Entry 8UGS (electron microscopy, 3.20 A resolution); this record covers chains A and B of the 4 polymer chains in the assembly.

[Chain A]
Molecule: Rod cGMP-specific 3', 5'-cyclic phosphodiesterase subunit alpha
Source organism: Bos taurus
Notes: EC 3.1.4.35
UniProtKB: P11541 (PDE6A_BOVIN); numbering as in UniProt (aligned over 1-859)
Sequence (859 residues; row label = number of the first residue in the row):
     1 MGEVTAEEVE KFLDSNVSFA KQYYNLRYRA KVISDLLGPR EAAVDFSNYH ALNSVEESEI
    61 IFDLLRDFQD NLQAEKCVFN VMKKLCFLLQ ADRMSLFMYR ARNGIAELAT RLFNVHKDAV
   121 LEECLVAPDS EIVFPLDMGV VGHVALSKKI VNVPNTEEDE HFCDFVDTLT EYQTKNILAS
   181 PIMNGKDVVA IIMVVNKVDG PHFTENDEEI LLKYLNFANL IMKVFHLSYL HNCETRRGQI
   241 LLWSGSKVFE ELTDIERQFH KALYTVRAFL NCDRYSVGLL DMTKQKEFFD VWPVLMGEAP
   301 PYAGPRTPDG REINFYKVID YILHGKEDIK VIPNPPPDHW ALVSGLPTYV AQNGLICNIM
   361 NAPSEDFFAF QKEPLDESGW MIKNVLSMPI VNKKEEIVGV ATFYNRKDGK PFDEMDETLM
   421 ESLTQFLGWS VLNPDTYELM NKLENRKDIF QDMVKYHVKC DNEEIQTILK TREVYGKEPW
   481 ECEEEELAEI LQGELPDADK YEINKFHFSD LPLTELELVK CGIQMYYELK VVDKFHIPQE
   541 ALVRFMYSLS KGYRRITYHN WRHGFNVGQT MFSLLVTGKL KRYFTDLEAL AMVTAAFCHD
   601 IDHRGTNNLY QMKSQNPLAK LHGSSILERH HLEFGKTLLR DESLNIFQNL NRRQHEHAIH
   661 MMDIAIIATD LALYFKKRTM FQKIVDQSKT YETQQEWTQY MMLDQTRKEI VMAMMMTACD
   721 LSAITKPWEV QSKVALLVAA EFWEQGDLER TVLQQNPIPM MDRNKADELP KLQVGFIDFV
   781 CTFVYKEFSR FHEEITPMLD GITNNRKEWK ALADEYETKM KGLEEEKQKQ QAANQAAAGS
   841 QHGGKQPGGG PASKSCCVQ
Unresolved in the structure: 1-6, 823-859
Metal / ion sites: Zn2+: His563, His599, Asp600, Asp720 (together with cyclic guanosine monophosphate); Mg2+: Asp600 (together with cyclic guanosine monophosphate)
Residues lining bound ligands:
  - cyclic guanosine monophosphate (PCG), molecule 1: Arg93, Met94, Ser95, Phe97, Phe113, Asn114, Phe134, Gly139, Val140, Val141, His161, Phe162, Cys163, Val166, Asp167, Thr170, Tyr172, Thr174, Ile177, Met193, Val195
  - cyclic guanosine monophosphate (PCG), molecule 2: His559, His563, Asp600, His603, Thr669, Leu671, Asp720, Leu721, Ile724, Val738, Phe742, Met760, Gln773, Phe776
Reported in the primary citation:
  - binding site for cyclic guanosine monophosphate: Phe776

[Chain B]
Molecule: Rod cGMP-specific 3', 5'-cyclic phosphodiesterase subunit beta
Source organism: Bos taurus
Notes: EC 3.1.4.35
UniProtKB: P23439 (PDE6B_BOVIN); residues 1-853 here = UniProt positions 1-853
Sequence (853 residues; numbered 1 to 853; the number before each row is that of its first residue):
     1 MSLSEGQVHR FLDQNPGFAD QYFGRKLSPE DVANACEDGC PEGCTSFREL CQVEESAALF
    61 ELVQDMQENV NMERVVFKIL RRLCSILHAD RCSLFMYRQR NGVAELATRL FSVQPDSVLE
   121 DCLVPPDSEI VFPLDIGVVG HVAQTKKMVN VQDVMECPHF SSFADELTDY VTRNILATPI
   181 MNGKDVVAVI MAVNKLDGPC FTSEDEDVFL KYLNFGTLNL KIYHLSYLHN CETRRGQVLL
   241 WSANKVFEEL TDIERQFHKA FYTVRAYLNC DRYSVGLLDM TKEKEFFDVW PVLMGEAQAY
   301 SGPRTPDGRE ILFYKVIDYI LHGKEDIKVI PSPPADHWAL ASGLPTYVAE SGFICNIMNA
   361 PADEMFNFQE GPLDDSGWIV KNVLSMPIVN KKEEIVGVAT FYNRKDGKPF DEQDEVLMES
   421 LTQFLGWSVL NTDTYDKMNK LENRKDIAQD MVLYHVRCDR EEIQLILPTR ERLGKEPADC
   481 EEDELGKILK EVLPGPAKFD IYEFHFSDLE CTELELVKCG IQMYYELGVV RKFQIPQEVL
   541 VRFLFSVSKG YRRITYHNWR HGFNVAQTMF TLLMTGKLKS YYTDLEAFAM VTAGLCHDID
   601 HRGTNNLYQM KSQNPLAKLH GSSILERHHL EFGKFLLSEE TLNIYQNLNR RQHEHVIHLM
   661 DIAIIATDLA LYFKKRTMFQ KIVDESKNYE DRKSWVEYLS LETTRKEIVM AMMMTACDLS
   721 AITKPWEVQS KVALLVAAEF WEQGDLERTV LDQQPIPMMD RNKAAELPKL QVGFIDFVCT
   781 FVYKEFSRFH EEILPMFDRL QNNRKEWKAL ADEYEAKVKA LEEDQKKETT AKKVGTEICN
   841 GGPAPRSSTC RIL
Unresolved in the structure: 1-6, 823-853
Metal / ion sites: Zn2+: His561, His597, Asp598; Mg2+: Asp598 (together with cyclic guanosine monophosphate)
Residues lining bound ligands:
  - cyclic guanosine monophosphate (PCG), molecule 1: Arg91, Cys92, Ser93, Phe95, Phe111, Ser112, Phe132, Gly137, Val138, Val139, Phe160, Ser161, Ala164, Asp165, Thr168, Tyr170, Thr172, Ile175, Met191, Val193
  - cyclic guanosine monophosphate (PCG), molecule 2: Tyr556, His557, His561, His597, Asp598, Thr667, Leu669, Asp718, Leu719, Ile722, Val736, Phe740, Met758, Gln771, Phe774
Reported in the primary citation:
  - disease-associated variants - H258N: decreased binding to Retinal rod rhodopsin-sensitive cGMP 3', 5'-cyclic phosphodiesterase subunit gamma (citing earlier work)

[How chain A and chain B interact]
Contacting residue pairs - 197 pairs, chain A then chain B:
  Val9(A) - Val8(B)  hydrophobic
  Val9(A) - Phe11(B)  hydrophobic
  Glu10(A) - Phe18(B)
  Glu10(A) - Tyr22(B)
  Glu10(A) - Arg25(B)  salt bridge
  Leu13(A) - Tyr22(B)
  Asp14(A) - Tyr22(B)  hydrogen bond
  Val17(A) - Val32(B)  hydrophobic
  Ser18(A) - Val32(B)
  Phe19(A) - Val8(B)  hydrophobic
  Ala20(A) - Phe47(B)
  Lys21(A) - Phe47(B)
  Tyr23(A) - His9(B)
  Tyr23(A) - Leu12(B)
  Tyr23(A) - Asp13(B)
  Tyr23(A) - Phe23(B)  hydrophobic
  Tyr24(A) - Phe23(B)  hydrophobic
  Tyr24(A) - Thr45(B)
  Tyr24(A) - Phe47(B)  hydrophobic
  Leu26(A) - His88(B)  hydrogen bond (backbone-side chain)
  Arg27(A) - Asp13(B)  salt bridge
  Arg27(A) - Asp197(B)  salt bridge
  Tyr28(A) - Ala19(B)
  Tyr28(A) - Asp20(B)  hydrogen bond
  Tyr28(A) - Phe23(B)  hydrophobic
  Arg29(A) - Ser85(B)
  Arg29(A) - Ile86(B)
  Ala30(A) - Glu204(B)
  Ala30(A) - Val208(B)
  Val32(A) - Arg48(B)
  Val32(A) - Cys51(B)  hydrophobic
  Ile33(A) - Glu55(B)
  Ile33(A) - Tyr212(B)  hydrophobic
  Ser34(A) - Asp207(B)  hydrogen bond
  Ser34(A) - Lys211(B)  hydrogen bond
  Leu36(A) - Gln52(B)
  Leu37(A) - Lys211(B)
  Leu37(A) - Phe215(B)  hydrophobic
  Gly38(A) - Lys211(B)
  Leu52(A) - Asp38(B)
  Asn53(A) - Asp38(B)  hydrogen bond (side chain-backbone)
  Asn53(A) - Gly39(B)  hydrogen bond (side chain-backbone)
  Ser54(A) - Cys36(B)
  Ser54(A) - Asp38(B)  hydrogen bond (backbone-side chain)
  Val55(A) - Cys40(B)  hydrophobic
  Val55(A) - Glu49(B)
  Ser58(A) - Gln52(B)  hydrogen bond
  Ser58(A) - Ser56(B)
  Glu59(A) - Gln52(B)  hydrogen bond
  Phe62(A) - Gln52(B)
  Leu65(A) - Val63(B)  hydrophobic
  Leu65(A) - Phe215(B)  hydrophobic
  Phe68(A) - Asn214(B)
  Phe68(A) - Leu218(B)  hydrophobic
  Gln69(A) - Asn214(B)  hydrogen bond
  Asp70(A) - Met181(B)
  Leu72(A) - Leu218(B)  hydrophobic
  Lys213(A) - Phe60(B)
  Leu215(A) - Gln67(B)
  Asn216(A) - Phe60(B)
  Asn216(A) - Val63(B)
  Asn216(A) - Gln67(B)  hydrogen bond
  Phe217(A) - Phe60(B)  hydrophobic
  Asn219(A) - Gln67(B)
  Leu220(A) - Val63(B)  hydrophobic
  Leu220(A) - Met66(B)  hydrophobic
  Leu220(A) - Gln67(B)
  Lys223(A) - Met66(B)
  Lys223(A) - Gln67(B)  hydrogen bond (side chain-backbone)
  Lys223(A) - Ile222(B)
  Val224(A) - Lys221(B)
  Val224(A) - Ile222(B)  hydrophobic
  Leu227(A) - Ser226(B)
  Leu230(A) - His229(B)
  His231(A) - Glu232(B)
  Glu234(A) - His229(B)
  Glu234(A) - Glu232(B)
  Glu234(A) - Thr233(B)  hydrogen bond
  Thr235(A) - Glu232(B)  hydrogen bond
  Arg237(A) - Gln237(B)  hydrogen bond
  Gly238(A) - Leu239(B)
  Gln239(A) - Arg235(B)  hydrogen bond
  Leu241(A) - Gly236(B)
  Leu241(A) - Leu239(B)  hydrophobic
  Leu241(A) - Leu240(B)  hydrophobic
  Leu242(A) - Leu239(B)
  Leu242(A) - Ser420(B)
  Leu242(A) - Trp427(B)  hydrophobic
  Gly245(A) - Phe424(B)
  Ser246(A) - Trp427(B)
  Val248(A) - Phe247(B)  hydrophobic
  Phe249(A) - Val246(B)  hydrophobic
  Phe249(A) - Phe247(B)  hydrophobic
  Phe249(A) - Phe424(B)  hydrophobic
  Phe249(A) - Trp427(B)
  Phe249(A) - Leu430(B)
  Glu287(A) - Arg627(B)  salt bridge
  Phe288(A) - Ile662(B)  hydrophobic
  Phe288(A) - Leu671(B)  hydrophobic
  Phe289(A) - Leu671(B)  hydrophobic
  Phe289(A) - Lys675(B)  hydrogen bond (backbone-side chain)
  Trp292(A) - Glu707(B)
  Trp292(A) - Ala711(B)  hydrophobic
  Pro293(A) - Met678(B)  hydrophobic
  Leu295(A) - Thr704(B)
  Met296(A) - Ile708(B)  hydrophobic
  Glu298(A) - Met678(B)
  Ser422(A) - Leu240(B)
  Phe426(A) - Ala243(B)  hydrophobic
  Phe426(A) - Phe247(B)  hydrophobic
  Trp429(A) - Leu240(B)
  Trp429(A) - Asn244(B)
  Trp429(A) - Phe247(B)
  Ser430(A) - Phe247(B)
  Leu432(A) - Phe247(B)
  Leu432(A) - Glu249(B)
  Asn433(A) - Phe247(B)
  Asn433(A) - Asn431(B)
  Thr436(A) - Leu250(B)
  Thr436(A) - Thr434(B)
  Thr436(A) - Met438(B)
  Met440(A) - Thr434(B)
  Met440(A) - Met438(B)  hydrophobic
  Lys442(A) - Leu619(B)
  Leu443(A) - Met438(B)
  Leu443(A) - Leu441(B)  hydrophobic
  Leu443(A) - Glu442(B)
  Leu443(A) - Lys445(B)
  Glu444(A) - Leu441(B)
  Asn445(A) - Pro615(B)
  Asn445(A) - Lys618(B)
  Arg446(A) - Lys445(B)
  Arg446(A) - Leu619(B)
  Arg446(A) - Glu631(B)  salt bridge
  Lys447(A) - Arg444(B)
  Lys447(A) - Lys445(B)
  Asp448(A) - Pro615(B)
  Ile449(A) - Arg602(B)
  Ile449(A) - Pro615(B)  hydrophobic
  Ile449(A) - Leu616(B)  hydrophobic
  Ile449(A) - Leu619(B)  hydrophobic
  Ile449(A) - His628(B)
  Phe450(A) - Ala448(B)  hydrophobic
  Phe450(A) - Gln449(B)
  Phe450(A) - Val452(B)  hydrophobic
  Gln451(A) - Arg444(B)
  Met453(A) - Val452(B)  hydrophobic
  Met453(A) - Asp600(B)
  Met453(A) - Arg602(B)
  Met453(A) - His628(B)
  Val454(A) - Ala448(B)
  Val454(A) - Met451(B)  hydrophobic
  Val454(A) - Val452(B)  hydrophobic
  Tyr456(A) - Arg552(B)
  Tyr456(A) - Arg553(B)  hydrogen bond (side chain-backbone)
  His457(A) - His455(B)
  His457(A) - Val456(B)
  Val458(A) - His455(B)
  Lys551(A) - His455(B)
  Arg554(A) - Asp450(B)  salt bridge
  Arg554(A) - Tyr454(B)
  Arg555(A) - Tyr454(B)  hydrogen bond (backbone-side chain)
  Arg555(A) - Asp459(B)  salt bridge
  Asp602(A) - Met451(B)
  Arg604(A) - Ile447(B)
  Arg604(A) - Asp450(B)  salt bridge
  Pro617(A) - Asn443(B)
  Pro617(A) - Asp446(B)
  Pro617(A) - Ile447(B)
  Leu618(A) - Ile447(B)  hydrophobic
  Lys620(A) - Lys440(B)
  Lys620(A) - Asn443(B)
  Leu621(A) - Lys440(B)
  Leu621(A) - Asn443(B)
  Leu621(A) - Arg444(B)
  Leu621(A) - Ile447(B)  hydrophobic
  Arg629(A) - Glu285(B)  salt bridge
  Glu633(A) - Arg444(B)  salt bridge
  Phe634(A) - Met451(B)  hydrophobic
  Ile664(A) - Phe286(B)  hydrophobic
  Ile667(A) - Glu285(B)
  Ile667(A) - Phe286(B)  hydrophobic
  Leu673(A) - Phe286(B)  hydrophobic
  Leu673(A) - Phe287(B)  hydrophobic
  Lys677(A) - Phe287(B)  hydrogen bond (side chain-backbone)
  Lys677(A) - Pro291(B)
  Met680(A) - Trp290(B)
  Met680(A) - Pro291(B)  hydrophobic
  Met680(A) - Glu296(B)
  Lys683(A) - Met294(B)
  Lys683(A) - Glu296(B)  salt bridge
  Thr706(A) - Trp290(B)
  Thr706(A) - Leu293(B)
  Arg707(A) - Met294(B)
  Glu709(A) - Trp290(B)  hydrogen bond
  Ile710(A) - Trp290(B)  hydrophobic
  Ile710(A) - Met294(B)  hydrophobic
Other interface residues (no listed pair), chain A (124 interface residues in all): Asn25, Lys31, Asp35, Ile61, Ser228, Glu250, Glu251, Leu252, Asp290, Lys393, Asp452, His630, Asp663, Ala668, Ala713
Other interface residues (no listed pair), chain B (128 interface residues in all): Ala35, Leu50, Val53, Leu59, Gln64, Val70, Asn182, Gly183, Leu225, Leu228, Lys391, Ser428, Lys437, Glu462, Lys549, Phe632, Phe635, Ile665, Arg705

[In short]
Chain A and chain B form an interface of 124 and 128 residues respectively, with 22 hydrogen bonds and 11 salt
bridges. Among the polar pairs are Glu10(A)-Arg25(B), Arg27(A)-Asp13(B) and Arg27(A)-Asp197(B). The paper
reports a binding site for cyclic guanosine monophosphate at Phe776(A); H258N of chain B reduces binding to
Retinal rod rhodopsin-sensitive cGMP 3', 5'-cyclic phosphodiesterase subunit gamma.
Here chain A is Rod cGMP-specific 3', 5'-cyclic phosphodiesterase subunit alpha and chain B is Rod
cGMP-specific 3', 5'-cyclic phosphodiesterase subunit beta, both from Bos taurus. Entry 8UGS (Cryo-EM
structure of bovine phosphodiesterase 6 bound to cGMP) was determined by electron microscopy, deposited
together with 8UFI, 8UGB and 8ULG.
